Entry 6L74 (X-ray diffraction, 3.12 A resolution); this record covers chains D and G of the 9 polymer chains in the assembly.

[Chain D]
Protein: DNA-directed RNA polymerase subunit beta'
Source organism: Thermus thermophilus (strain HB8 / ATCC 27634 / DSM 579)
Notes: EC 2.7.7.6
UniProt: Q8RQE8 (RPOC_THET8); numbering as in UniProt (aligned over 1-1524)
Chain sequence (1524 residues; each row starts with the number of its first residue):
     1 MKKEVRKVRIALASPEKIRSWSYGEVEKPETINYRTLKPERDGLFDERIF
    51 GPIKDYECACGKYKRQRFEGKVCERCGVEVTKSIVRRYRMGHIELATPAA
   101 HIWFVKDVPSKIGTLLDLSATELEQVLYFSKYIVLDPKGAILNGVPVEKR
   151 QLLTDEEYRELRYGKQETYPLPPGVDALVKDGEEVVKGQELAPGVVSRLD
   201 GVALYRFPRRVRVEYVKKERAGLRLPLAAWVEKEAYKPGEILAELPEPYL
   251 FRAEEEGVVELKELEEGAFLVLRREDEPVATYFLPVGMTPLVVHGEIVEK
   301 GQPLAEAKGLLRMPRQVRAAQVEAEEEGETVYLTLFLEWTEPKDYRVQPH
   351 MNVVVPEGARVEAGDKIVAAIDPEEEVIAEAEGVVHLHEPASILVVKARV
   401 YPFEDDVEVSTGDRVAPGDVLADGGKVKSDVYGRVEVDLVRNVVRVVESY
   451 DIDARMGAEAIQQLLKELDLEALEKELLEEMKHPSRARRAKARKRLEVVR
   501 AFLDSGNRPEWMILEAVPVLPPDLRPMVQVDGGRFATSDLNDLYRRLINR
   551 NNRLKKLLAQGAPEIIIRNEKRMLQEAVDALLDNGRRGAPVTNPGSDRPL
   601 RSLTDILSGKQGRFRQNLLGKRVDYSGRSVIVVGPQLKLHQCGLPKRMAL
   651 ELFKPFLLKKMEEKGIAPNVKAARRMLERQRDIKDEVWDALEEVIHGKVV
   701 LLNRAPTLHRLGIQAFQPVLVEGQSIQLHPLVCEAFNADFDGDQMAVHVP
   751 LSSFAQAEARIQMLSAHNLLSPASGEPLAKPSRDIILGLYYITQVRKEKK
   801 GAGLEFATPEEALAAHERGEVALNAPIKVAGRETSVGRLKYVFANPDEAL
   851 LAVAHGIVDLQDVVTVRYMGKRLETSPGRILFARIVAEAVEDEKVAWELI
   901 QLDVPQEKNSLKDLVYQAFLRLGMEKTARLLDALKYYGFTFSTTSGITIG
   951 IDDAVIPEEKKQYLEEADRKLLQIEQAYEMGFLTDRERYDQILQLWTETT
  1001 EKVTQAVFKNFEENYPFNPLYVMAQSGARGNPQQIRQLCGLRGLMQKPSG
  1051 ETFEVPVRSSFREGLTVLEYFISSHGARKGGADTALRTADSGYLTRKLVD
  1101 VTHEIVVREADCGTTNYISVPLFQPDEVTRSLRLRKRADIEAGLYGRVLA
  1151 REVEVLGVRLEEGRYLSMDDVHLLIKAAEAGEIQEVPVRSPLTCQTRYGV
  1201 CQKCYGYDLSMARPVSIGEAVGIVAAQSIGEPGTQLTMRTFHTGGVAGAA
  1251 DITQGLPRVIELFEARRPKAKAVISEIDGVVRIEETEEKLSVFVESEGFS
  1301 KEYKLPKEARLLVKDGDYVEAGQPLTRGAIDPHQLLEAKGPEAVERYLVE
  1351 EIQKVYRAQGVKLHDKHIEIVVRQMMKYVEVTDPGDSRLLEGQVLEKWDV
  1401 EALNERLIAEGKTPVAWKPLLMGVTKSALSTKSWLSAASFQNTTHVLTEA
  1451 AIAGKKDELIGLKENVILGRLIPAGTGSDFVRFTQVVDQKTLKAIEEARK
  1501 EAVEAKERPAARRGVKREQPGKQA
Disordered / not traced: 1-2, 1238-1251, 1503-1524
Ion coordination: Zn2+ site 1: Cys58, Cys60, Cys73, Cys76; Mg2+ site 1: Asp739, Asp741, Asp743 (shared with 1 residue of chain I); Mg2+ site 2 near Lys840 (its only coordinating residue here); Mg2+ site 3: Trp897, Ile900; Zn2+ site 2: Cys1112, Cys1194, Cys1201, Cys1204

[Chain G]
Molecule: 16-nt DNA strand
Sequence (16 nucleotides; row label = number of the first residue in the row):
     4 GCATCCGTGAGTCGAG

[Interface between chain D and chain G]
Contacting residue pairs - 18 pairs, chain D then chain G:
  Arg586(D) - DG10(G)  salt bridge to the phosphate
  Arg586(D) - DT11(G)  salt bridge to the phosphate
  Lys610(D) - DG14(G)  salt bridge to the phosphate
  Lys610(D) - DT15(G)  salt bridge to the phosphate
  Arg615(D) - DA13(G)  salt bridge to the phosphate
  Arg615(D) - DT15(G)  salt bridge to the phosphate
  Arg622(D) - DG17(G)  salt bridge to the phosphate
  Arg628(D) - DG17(G)  sugar contact
  Ala705(D) - DT15(G)  base contact
  Ala705(D) - DC16(G)  sugar contact
  Pro706(D) - DT15(G)  base contact
  Thr1088(D) - DG14(G)  base contact
  Ala1089(D) - DG14(G)  base contact
  Gly1092(D) - DG14(G)  sugar contact
  Tyr1093(D) - DG12(G)  phosphate contact
  Tyr1093(D) - DA13(G)  sugar contact
  Gln1441(D) - DG12(G)  sugar contact
  Asn1442(D) - DG12(G)  hydrogen bond to the phosphate
Also at the interface, not in a pair above, chain D (15 interface residues in all): Thr1443, Thr1444

[Overview]
15 residues of chain D and 8 residues of chain G are in contact, with 1 hydrogen bond and 7 salt bridges.
Polar contacts include Asn1442(D)-DG12(G), Arg586(D)-DG10(G) and Arg586(D)-DT11(G). The Zn2+ site 1 is built
by Cys58(D), Cys60(D), Cys73(D) and Cys76(D).
Chain D is DNA-directed RNA polymerase subunit beta' (Thermus thermophilus (strain HB8 / ATCC 27634 / DSM
579)) and chain G is a 16-nt DNA strand; the structure, Thermus thermophilus initial transcription complex
comprising sigma A and 5'-triphosphate RNA of 2 nt, was determined by X-ray diffraction (same publication as
6KQD, 6KQE, 6KQF, 6KQG, 6KQH, 6KQL and 6 further entries).
